Entry 7RCS (X-ray diffraction, 2.40 A resolution); this record covers chains H and C of the 3 polymer chains in the assembly.

[Chain H]
Protein: antibody m43.160 heavy chain
From: Mus musculus
Notes: antibody fragment or engineered binder
Amino-acid sequence (255 residues; numbered 1 to 247 plus 8 insertion-coded residues; the number before each row is that of its first residue; a row labelled like 82A-82C holds insertion residues (82A, then the next letters in order)):
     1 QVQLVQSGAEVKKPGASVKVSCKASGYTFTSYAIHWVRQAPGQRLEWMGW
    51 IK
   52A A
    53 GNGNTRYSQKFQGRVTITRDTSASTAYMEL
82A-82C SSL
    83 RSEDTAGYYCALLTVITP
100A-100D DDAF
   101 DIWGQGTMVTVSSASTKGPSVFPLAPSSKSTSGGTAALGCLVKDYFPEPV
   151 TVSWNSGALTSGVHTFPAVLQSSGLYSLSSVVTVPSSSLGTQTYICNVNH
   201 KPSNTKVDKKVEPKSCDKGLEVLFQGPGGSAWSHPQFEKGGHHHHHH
Unresolved in the structure: 1, 214-247
Cystine bridges: Cys22-Cys92, Cys140-Cys196

[Chain C]
Protein: Circumsporozoite protein
Notes: fragment: peptide 21
UniProtKB: P02893 (CSP_PLAFA); residues 1-15 here correspond to UniProt positions 120-134 (UniProt number = residue number + 119)
Amino-acid sequence (15 residues; numbered 1 to 15; the number before each row is that of its first residue):
     1 NPDPNANPNVDPNAN

[Chain H / chain C interface]
Residue-residue contacts (25; chain H residue first):
  Tyr32(H) with Asn9(C)
  Ala33(H) with Pro8(C), hydrophobic; Asn9(C), hydrogen bond (backbone-side chain)
  His35(H) with Asn7(C), hydrogen bond; Asn9(C)
  Trp50(H) with Asn5(C), hydrogen bond (side chain-backbone); Ala6(C), hydrogen bond (side chain-backbone); Pro8(C)
  Lys52(H) with Asn5(C); Pro8(C)
  Arg58(H) with Asp3(C), salt bridge; Asn5(C)
  Leu95(H) with Asn7(C), hydrogen bond (backbone-side chain); Asn9(C), hydrogen bond (backbone-side chain)
  Thr96(H) with Asn7(C), hydrogen bond; Asn9(C); Val10(C)
  Val97(H) with Asn9(C)
  Ile98(H) with Asn9(C), hydrogen bond (backbone-backbone); Val10(C), hydrophobic; Asp11(C), hydrogen bond (backbone-backbone); Ala14(C), hydrophobic
  Thr99(H) with Ala14(C)
  Pro100(H) with Asp11(C); Ala14(C)
Other interface residues (no listed pair), chain H (13 interface residues in all): Leu94
Other interface residues (no listed pair), chain C (10 interface residues in all): Asn15

[Overview]
Chain H and chain C form an interface of 13 and 10 residues respectively, with 9 hydrogen bonds and 1 salt
bridge. Among the polar pairs are Arg58(H)-Asp3(C), Ala33(H)-Asn9(C) and His35(H)-Asn7(C).
Here chain H is antibody m43.160 heavy chain (Mus musculus) and chain C is Circumsporozoite protein. Entry
7RCS (Crystal structure of PfCSP peptide 21 with vaccine-elicited human anti-malaria antibody m43.160) was
determined by X-ray diffraction, deposited together with 7RD3 and 7RDA.
